PDB entry 6Y9V | electron microscopy, 6.90 A resolution (low resolution: residue-level contacts below are approximate; hydrogen-bond / salt-bridge calls are withheld) | chains C and k of the 13 polymer chains in the assembly

Chain C (and k):
Protein: Gag-Pol polyprotein
From: Human immunodeficiency virus 1
Notes: EC 3.4.23.16, 2.7.7.49, 2.7.7.7, 3.1.26.13, 3.1.13.2, 2.7.7.-, 3.1.-.-; chain k of this document is another copy of the same molecule, construct and numbering; everything in this record applies to it too
Reference sequence: P0C6F2 (POL_HV1LW); residues 1-220 here correspond to UniProt positions 133-352 (UniProt number = residue number + 132)
Sequence (220 residues; each row starts with the number of its first residue):
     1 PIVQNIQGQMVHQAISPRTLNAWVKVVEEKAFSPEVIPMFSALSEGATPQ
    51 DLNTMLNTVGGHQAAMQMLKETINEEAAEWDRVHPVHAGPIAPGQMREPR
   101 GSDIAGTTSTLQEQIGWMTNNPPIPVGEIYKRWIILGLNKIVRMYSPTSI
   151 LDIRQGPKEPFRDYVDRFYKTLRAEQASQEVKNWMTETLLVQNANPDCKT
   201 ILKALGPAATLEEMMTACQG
Disulfides: C198-C218

How chain C and chain k interact:
Contacting residue pairs (8):
  L151(C) - Q192(k)
  R154(C) - R154(k)
  E175(C) - W184(k)
  A177(C) - W184(k)
  V181(C) - V181(k)
  V181(C) - W184(k)
  W184(C) - I150(k)
  Q192(C) - L151(k)
Other interface residues (no listed pair), chain C (9 interface residues in all): E180, T188

Summary:
9 residues of chain C face 6 of chain k across their interface.
Chain C and chain k are both Gag-Pol polyprotein (Human immunodeficiency virus 1); the structure, Structure of
the native full-length HIV-1 capsid protein in complex with Cyclophilin A from helical assembly ..., was
determined by electron microscopy (same publication as 6Y9W, 6Y9X, 6Y9Y, 6Y9Z and 6ZDJ).
